Entry 6M6B (electron microscopy, 4.10 A resolution (low resolution: residue-level contacts below are approximate; hydrogen-bond / salt-bridge calls are withheld)); this record covers chains C and D of the 8 polymer chains in the assembly.

Chain C:
Protein: DNA-directed RNA polymerase subunit beta
Source organism: Thermus thermophilus (strain HB8 / ATCC 27634 / DSM 579)
Notes: EC 2.7.7.6
UniProt: Q8RQE9 (RPOB_THET8); residues 1-1119 here = UniProt positions 1-1119
Chain sequence (1119 residues; each row starts with the number of its first residue):
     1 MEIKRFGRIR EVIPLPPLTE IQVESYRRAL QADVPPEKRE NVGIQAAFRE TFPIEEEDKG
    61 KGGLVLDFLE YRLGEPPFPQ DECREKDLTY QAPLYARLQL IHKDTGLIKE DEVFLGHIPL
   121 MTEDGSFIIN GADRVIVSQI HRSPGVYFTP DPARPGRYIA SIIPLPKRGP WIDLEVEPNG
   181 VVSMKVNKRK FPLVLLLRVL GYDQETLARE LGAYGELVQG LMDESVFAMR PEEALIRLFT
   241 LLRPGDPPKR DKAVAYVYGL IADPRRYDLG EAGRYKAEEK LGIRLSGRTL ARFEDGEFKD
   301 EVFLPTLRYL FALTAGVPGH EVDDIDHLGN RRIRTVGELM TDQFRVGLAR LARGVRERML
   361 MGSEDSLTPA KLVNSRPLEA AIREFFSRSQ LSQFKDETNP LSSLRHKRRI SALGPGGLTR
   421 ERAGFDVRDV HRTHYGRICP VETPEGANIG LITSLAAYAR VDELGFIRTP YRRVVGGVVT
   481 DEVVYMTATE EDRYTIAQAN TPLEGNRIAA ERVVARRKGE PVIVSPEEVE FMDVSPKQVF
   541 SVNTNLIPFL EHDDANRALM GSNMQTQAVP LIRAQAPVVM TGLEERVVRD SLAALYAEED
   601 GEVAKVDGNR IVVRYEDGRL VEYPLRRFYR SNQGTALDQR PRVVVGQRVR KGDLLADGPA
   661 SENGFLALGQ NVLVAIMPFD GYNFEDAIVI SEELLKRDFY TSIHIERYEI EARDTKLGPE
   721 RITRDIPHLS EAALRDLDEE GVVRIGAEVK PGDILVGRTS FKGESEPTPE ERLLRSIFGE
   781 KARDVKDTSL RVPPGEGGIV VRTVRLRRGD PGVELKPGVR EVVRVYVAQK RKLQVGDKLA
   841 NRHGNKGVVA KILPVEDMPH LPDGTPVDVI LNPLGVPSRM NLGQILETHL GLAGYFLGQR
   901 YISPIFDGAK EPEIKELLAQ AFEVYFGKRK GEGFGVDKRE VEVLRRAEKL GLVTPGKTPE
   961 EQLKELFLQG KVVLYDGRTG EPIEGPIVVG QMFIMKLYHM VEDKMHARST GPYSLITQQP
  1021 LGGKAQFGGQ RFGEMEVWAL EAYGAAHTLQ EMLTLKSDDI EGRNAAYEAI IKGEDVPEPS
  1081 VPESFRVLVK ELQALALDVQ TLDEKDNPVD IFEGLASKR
Unresolved in the structure: 57-63, 1119

Chain D:
Protein: DNA-directed RNA polymerase subunit beta'
Source organism: Thermus thermophilus (strain HB8 / ATCC 27634 / DSM 579)
Notes: EC 2.7.7.6
UniProt: Q8RQE8 (RPOC_THET8); residue numbers follow UniProt; this construct covers 1-1524
Chain sequence (1524 residues; numbered 1 to 1524; the number before each row is that of its first residue):
     1 MKKEVRKVRI ALASPEKIRS WSYGEVEKPE TINYRTLKPE RDGLFDERIF GPIKDYECAC
    61 GKYKRQRFEG KVCERCGVEV TKSIVRRYRM GHIELATPAA HIWFVKDVPS KIGTLLDLSA
   121 TELEQVLYFS KYIVLDPKGA ILNGVPVEKR QLLTDEEYRE LRYGKQETYP LPPGVDALVK
   181 DGEEVVKGQE LAPGVVSRLD GVALYRFPRR VRVEYVKKER AGLRLPLAAW VEKEAYKPGE
   241 ILAELPEPYL FRAEEEGVVE LKELEEGAFL VLRREDEPVA TYFLPVGMTP LVVHGEIVEK
   301 GQPLAEAKGL LRMPRQVRAA QVEAEEEGET VYLTLFLEWT EPKDYRVQPH MNVVVPEGAR
   361 VEAGDKIVAA IDPEEEVIAE AEGVVHLHEP ASILVVKARV YPFEDDVEVS TGDRVAPGDV
   421 LADGGKVKSD VYGRVEVDLV RNVVRVVESY DIDARMGAEA IQQLLKELDL EALEKELLEE
   481 MKHPSRARRA KARKRLEVVR AFLDSGNRPE WMILEAVPVL PPDLRPMVQV DGGRFATSDL
   541 NDLYRRLINR NNRLKKLLAQ GAPEIIIRNE KRMLQEAVDA LLDNGRRGAP VTNPGSDRPL
   601 RSLTDILSGK QGRFRQNLLG KRVDYSGRSV IVVGPQLKLH QCGLPKRMAL ELFKPFLLKK
   661 MEEKGIAPNV KAARRMLERQ RDIKDEVWDA LEEVIHGKVV LLNRAPTLHR LGIQAFQPVL
   721 VEGQSIQLHP LVCEAFNADF DGDQMAVHVP LSSFAQAEAR IQMLSAHNLL SPASGEPLAK
   781 PSRDIILGLY YITQVRKEKK GAGLEFATPE EALAAHERGE VALNAPIKVA GRETSVGRLK
   841 YVFANPDEAL LAVAHGIVDL QDVVTVRYMG KRLETSPGRI LFARIVAEAV EDEKVAWELI
   901 QLDVPQEKNS LKDLVYQAFL RLGMEKTARL LDALKYYGFT FSTTSGITIG IDDAVIPEEK
   961 KQYLEEADRK LLQIEQAYEM GFLTDRERYD QILQLWTETT EKVTQAVFKN FEENYPFNPL
  1021 YVMAQSGARG NPQQIRQLCG LRGLMQKPSG ETFEVPVRSS FREGLTVLEY FISSHGARKG
  1081 GADTALRTAD SGYLTRKLVD VTHEIVVREA DCGTTNYISV PLFQPDEVTR SLRLRKRADI
  1141 EAGLYGRVLA REVEVLGVRL EEGRYLSMDD VHLLIKAAEA GEIQEVPVRS PLTCQTRYGV
  1201 CQKCYGYDLS MARPVSIGEA VGIVAAQSIG EPGTQLTMRT FHTGGVAGAA DITQGLPRVI
  1261 ELFEARRPKA KAVISEIDGV VRIEETEEKL SVFVESEGFS KEYKLPKEAR LLVKDGDYVE
  1321 AGQPLTRGAI DPHQLLEAKG PEAVERYLVE EIQKVYRAQG VKLHDKHIEI VVRQMMKYVE
  1381 VTDPGDSRLL EGQVLEKWDV EALNERLIAE GKTPVAWKPL LMGVTKSALS TKSWLSAASF
  1441 QNTTHVLTEA AIAGKKDELI GLKENVILGR LIPAGTGSDF VRFTQVVDQK TLKAIEEARK
  1501 EAVEAKERPA ARRGVKREQP GKQA
Unresolved in the structure: 1-2, 210-388, 1238-1253, 1503-1524
Bound ions: Zn2+ site 1: Pro39, Arg41; Mg2+: Asp741, Asp743; Zn2+ site 2: Cys1112, Cys1194, Cys1201, Cys1204

Interface between chain C and chain D:
Residue-residue contacts - 280 pairs, chain C then chain D:
  Phe425(C) - Leu1086(D)
  Arg428(C) - Arg1078(D)
  Asp429(C) - Pro1048(D)
  Asp429(C) - His1075(D)
  Asp429(C) - Lys1079(D)
  Val430(C) - Pro1048(D)
  Val430(C) - His1075(D)
  Arg432(C) - Phe1071(D)
  His434(C) - Phe1071(D)
  Tyr435(C) - Phe1071(D)
  Pro440(C) - Arg1078(D)
  Thr443(C) - Arg1078(D)
  Gly446(C) - Ala1085(D)
  Ile449(C) - Gly1081(D)
  Ile449(C) - Ala1082(D)
  Gly450(C) - Arg1078(D)
  Gln498(C) - Val1067(D)
  Gln498(C) - Leu1068(D)
  Asn500(C) - Val1067(D)
  Arg516(C) - Leu1068(D)
  Pro521(C) - Val1055(D)
  Pro521(C) - Leu1068(D)
  Leu550(C) - Tyr1070(D)
  Glu551(C) - Phe1061(D)
  Glu551(C) - Gly1064(D)
  Glu551(C) - Leu1065(D)
  His552(C) - Phe1061(D)
  His552(C) - Arg1062(D)
  His552(C) - Gly1064(D)
  Asp553(C) - Phe1061(D)
  Asp553(C) - Tyr1070(D)
  Asp554(C) - Arg1042(D)
  Asp554(C) - Phe1061(D)
  Asp554(C) - Tyr1070(D)
  Ala555(C) - Tyr1070(D)
  Ala555(C) - Ala1077(D)
  Asn556(C) - Ala1077(D)
  Ala558(C) - Tyr1070(D)
  Ile676(C) - Thr948(D)
  Met677(C) - Thr943(D)
  Met677(C) - Ile947(D)
  Pro678(C) - Thr943(D)
  Pro678(C) - Ile947(D)
  Phe679(C) - Thr943(D)
  Asp680(C) - Pro635(D)
  Asp680(C) - Thr943(D)
  Gly681(C) - Val633(D)
  Gly681(C) - Phe939(D)
  Tyr682(C) - Pro635(D)
  Phe684(C) - Pro730(D)
  Phe684(C) - Cys733(D)
  Phe684(C) - Phe740(D)
  Phe684(C) - Ser782(D)
  Phe684(C) - Arg783(D)
  Phe684(C) - Asp784(D)
  Glu685(C) - Asp739(D)
  Glu685(C) - Phe740(D)
  Glu685(C) - Arg783(D)
  Arg713(C) - Gly532(D)
  Lys716(C) - Tyr34(D)
  Leu717(C) - Gln529(D)
  Lys750(C) - Gln680(D)
  Glu764(C) - Arg35(D)
  Glu764(C) - Thr36(D)
  Glu766(C) - Lys54(D)
  Gln834(C) - Gln724(D)
  Val835(C) - Gly723(D)
  Lys838(C) - Asp741(D)
  Lys846(C) - Asp741(D)
  Gly847(C) - Phe740(D)
  Val848(C) - Phe740(D)
  Ala850(C) - Val632(D)
  Asn872(C) - Asp784(D)
  Pro873(C) - Ile947(D)
  Pro873(C) - Ile949(D)
  Leu874(C) - Arg783(D)
  Leu874(C) - Asp784(D)
  Leu874(C) - Leu787(D)
  Leu874(C) - Met1023(D)
  Leu874(C) - Arg1029(D)
  Val876(C) - Ile949(D)
  Pro877(C) - Leu1020(D)
  Pro877(C) - Met1023(D)
  Pro877(C) - Gln1034(D)
  Ser878(C) - Arg1029(D)
  Ser878(C) - Gln1034(D)
  Arg879(C) - Arg1029(D)
  Met880(C) - Gln1037(D)
  Met880(C) - Leu1038(D)
  Met880(C) - Phe1061(D)
  Leu882(C) - Leu1038(D)
  Ile885(C) - Ile949(D)
  Ile885(C) - Ile951(D)
  Leu886(C) - Ile951(D)
  His889(C) - Ile951(D)
  Phe906(C) - Leu1065(D)
  Phe906(C) - Val1067(D)
  Glu911(C) - Arg1062(D)
  Lys915(C) - Asp952(D)
  Arg946(C) - Asp859(D)
  Lys949(C) - Arg796(D)
  Lys949(C) - Glu798(D)
  Lys949(C) - Asp859(D)
  Leu950(C) - Phe1017(D)
  Gly951(C) - Tyr1015(D)
  Gln969(C) - Asp952(D)
  Lys971(C) - Thr948(D)
  Lys971(C) - Gly950(D)
  Lys971(C) - Asp953(D)
  Ile983(C) - Thr944(D)
  Ile983(C) - Gly946(D)
  Glu984(C) - Thr944(D)
  Glu984(C) - Ser945(D)
  Gly985(C) - Ser945(D)
  Pro986(C) - Thr948(D)
  Ile987(C) - Thr948(D)
  Val988(C) - Thr948(D)
  Val988(C) - Ile949(D)
  Val988(C) - Gly950(D)
  Val1001(C) - Val630(D)
  Val1001(C) - Gln724(D)
  Lys1004(C) - Arg628(D)
  Lys1004(C) - Gln744(D)
  Met1005(C) - Arg628(D)
  Met1005(C) - Met648(D)
  Met1005(C) - Gln724(D)
  His1006(C) - Gly627(D)
  His1006(C) - Arg628(D)
  Ala1007(C) - Ser626(D)
  Ala1007(C) - Gly627(D)
  Arg1008(C) - Asp624(D)
  Arg1008(C) - Tyr625(D)
  Arg1008(C) - Ser626(D)
  Arg1008(C) - Glu651(D)
  Arg1008(C) - Leu652(D)
  Ser1009(C) - Asp624(D)
  Ser1009(C) - Tyr625(D)
  Ser1009(C) - Glu651(D)
  Ser1009(C) - Leu652(D)
  Thr1010(C) - Tyr625(D)
  Tyr1013(C) - Asp624(D)
  Gln1019(C) - Lys621(D)
  Gln1019(C) - Arg622(D)
  Pro1020(C) - Asp624(D)
  Leu1021(C) - Arg622(D)
  Gly1022(C) - Arg622(D)
  Gly1023(C) - Arg622(D)
  Lys1024(C) - Arg628(D)
  Gly1029(C) - Arg622(D)
  Gly1029(C) - Val623(D)
  Gly1029(C) - Ser626(D)
  Gln1030(C) - Lys621(D)
  Gln1030(C) - Arg622(D)
  Gln1030(C) - Val623(D)
  Gln1030(C) - Ser626(D)
  Gln1030(C) - Gly627(D)
  Gln1030(C) - Arg628(D)
  Arg1031(C) - Gln616(D)
  Arg1031(C) - Gly620(D)
  Arg1031(C) - Lys621(D)
  Arg1031(C) - Arg622(D)
  Phe1032(C) - Gly620(D)
  Phe1032(C) - Lys621(D)
  Glu1034(C) - Leu619(D)
  Glu1034(C) - Gly620(D)
  Met1035(C) - Thr707(D)
  Glu1036(C) - Asn703(D)
  Glu1036(C) - Thr707(D)
  Glu1036(C) - Ile713(D)
  Trp1038(C) - Arg1096(D)
  Trp1038(C) - Val1099(D)
  Trp1038(C) - Ile1223(D)
  Trp1038(C) - Gln1227(D)
  Ala1039(C) - Gln1227(D)
  Leu1040(C) - Ile713(D)
  Glu1041(C) - Leu1462(D)
  Glu1041(C) - Val1466(D)
  Ala1042(C) - Arg710(D)
  Ala1042(C) - Val1224(D)
  Tyr1043(C) - Arg710(D)
  Tyr1043(C) - Leu711(D)
  Tyr1043(C) - Ile713(D)
  Tyr1043(C) - Met763(D)
  Tyr1043(C) - Asn768(D)
  Gly1044(C) - Ala1474(D)
  Gly1044(C) - Gly1475(D)
  Gly1044(C) - Thr1476(D)
  Ala1045(C) - Glu758(D)
  Ala1045(C) - Met763(D)
  Ala1046(C) - Glu758(D)
  Ala1046(C) - Leu1471(D)
  Ala1046(C) - Ile1472(D)
  Ala1046(C) - Thr1476(D)
  His1047(C) - Phe754(D)
  His1047(C) - Glu758(D)
  His1047(C) - Leu1471(D)
  His1047(C) - Thr1476(D)
  Thr1048(C) - Ala755(D)
  Thr1048(C) - Glu758(D)
  Gln1050(C) - Gly1469(D)
  Gln1050(C) - Arg1470(D)
  Gln1050(C) - Leu1471(D)
  Glu1051(C) - Ser752(D)
  Glu1051(C) - Ala755(D)
  Met1052(C) - Val623(D)
  Leu1053(C) - Leu618(D)
  Leu1053(C) - Lys621(D)
  Leu1053(C) - Val1466(D)
  Lys1056(C) - Val623(D)
  Lys1056(C) - Asp624(D)
  Lys1056(C) - Tyr625(D)
  Lys1056(C) - Leu751(D)
  Ser1057(C) - Lys621(D)
  Ser1057(C) - Arg622(D)
  Asp1058(C) - Lys621(D)
  Ile1060(C) - Arg87(D)
  Glu1061(C) - Ile84(D)
  Tyr1067(C) - Arg674(D)
  Ile1070(C) - Pro655(D)
  Ile1070(C) - Lys659(D)
  Ile1071(C) - Lys659(D)
  Lys1072(C) - Lys659(D)
  Gly1073(C) - Lys659(D)
  Asp1075(C) - Ser752(D)
  Asp1075(C) - Ser753(D)
  Val1076(C) - Ser752(D)
  Pro1082(C) - Leu1468(D)
  Ser1084(C) - Leu618(D)
  Ser1084(C) - Leu1468(D)
  Phe1085(C) - Leu1468(D)
  Arg1086(C) - Tyr88(D)
  Leu1088(C) - Arg613(D)
  Leu1088(C) - Phe614(D)
  Leu1088(C) - Leu1468(D)
  Lys1090(C) - Tyr88(D)
  Lys1090(C) - Met90(D)
  Glu1091(C) - Leu524(D)
  Glu1091(C) - Arg613(D)
  Gln1093(C) - Trp21(D)
  Gln1093(C) - Met90(D)
  Gln1093(C) - Pro518(D)
  Leu1095(C) - His101(D)
  Leu1095(C) - Trp103(D)
  Leu1095(C) - Leu582(D)
  Leu1095(C) - Leu603(D)
  Ala1096(C) - Ala13(D)
  Ala1096(C) - Leu514(D)
  Leu1097(C) - Ala11(D)
  Leu1097(C) - Leu12(D)
  Asp1098(C) - Arg9(D)
  Asp1098(C) - Ile10(D)
  Asp1098(C) - Ala11(D)
  Asp1098(C) - Leu12(D)
  Asp1098(C) - Trp21(D)
  Val1099(C) - Arg9(D)
  Val1099(C) - Ile10(D)
  Gln1100(C) - Lys7(D)
  Gln1100(C) - Val8(D)
  Gln1100(C) - Arg9(D)
  Thr1101(C) - Lys7(D)
  Leu1102(C) - Val5(D)
  Leu1102(C) - Arg6(D)
  Leu1102(C) - Lys7(D)
  Asp1103(C) - Arg6(D)
  Asp1103(C) - Lys7(D)
  Glu1104(C) - Glu4(D)
  Glu1104(C) - Arg6(D)
  Glu1104(C) - Lys7(D)
  Asp1106(C) - Lys7(D)
  Phe1112(C) - Tyr88(D)
  Leu1115(C) - Val85(D)
  Ala1116(C) - Tyr23(D)
  Ala1116(C) - Val85(D)
  Ala1116(C) - Tyr88(D)
  Ala1116(C) - Arg89(D)
  Ser1117(C) - Tyr23(D)
  Lys1118(C) - Ser20(D)
  Lys1118(C) - Trp21(D)
  Lys1118(C) - Ser22(D)
  Lys1118(C) - Tyr23(D)
Interface residues without a listed pair, chain C (167 interface residues in all): His431, Cys439, Val441, Glu520, Pro536, Phe540, Asn683, Asp686, Ala687, Gly836, Val849, Arg945, Leu968, Leu1015, Ile1016, Leu1049, Val1087, Leu1092, Ala1094, Lys1105, Val1109
Interface residues without a listed pair, chain D (167 interface residues in all): Lys3, Arg19, Leu37, Leu520, Pro526, Val528, Leu607, Ser629, Ile631, Lys654, Phe656, Gln714, Ser725, Glu734, Ala746, His748, Val749, Gly856, Lys1047, Phe1053, Glu1063, Thr1066, Ser1074, Glu1219, Ala1220, Ile1467, Gly1477

Overview:
The chain C/chain D interface involves 167 residues from each chain. The Zn2+ site 1 is built by Pro39(D) and
Arg41(D). The Mg2+ site is built by Asp741(D) and Asp743(D).
Chain C is DNA-directed RNA polymerase subunit beta and chain D is DNA-directed RNA polymerase subunit beta',
both from Thermus thermophilus (strain HB8 / ATCC 27634 / DSM 579); the structure, Cryo-EM structure of
Thermus thermophilus Mfd in complex with RNA polymerase and ATP-gamma-S, was determined by electron microscopy
together with 6M6A and 6M6C from the same study.
